PDB entry 8VVI | electron microscopy, 2.80 A resolution | chains D and B of the 7 polymer chains in the assembly

[Chain D]
Protein: MotA/TolQ/ExbB proton channel domain-containing protein
Source organism: Sulfuricurvum kujiense DSM 16994
Reference sequence: E4TXT5 (E4TXT5_SULKY); numbering as in UniProt (aligned over 1-378)
Chain sequence (378 residues; row label = number of the first residue in the row):
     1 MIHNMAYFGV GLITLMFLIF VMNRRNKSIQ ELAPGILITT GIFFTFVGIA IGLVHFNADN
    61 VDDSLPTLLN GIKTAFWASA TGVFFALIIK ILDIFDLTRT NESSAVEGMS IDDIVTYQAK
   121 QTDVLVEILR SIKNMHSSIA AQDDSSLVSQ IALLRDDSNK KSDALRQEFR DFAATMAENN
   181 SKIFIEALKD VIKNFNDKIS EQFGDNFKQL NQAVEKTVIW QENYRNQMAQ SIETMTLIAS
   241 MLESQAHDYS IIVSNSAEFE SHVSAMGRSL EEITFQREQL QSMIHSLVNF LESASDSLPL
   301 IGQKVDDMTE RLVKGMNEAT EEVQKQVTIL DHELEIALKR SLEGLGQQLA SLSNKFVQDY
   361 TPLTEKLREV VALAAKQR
Disordered / not traced: 100-378

[Chain B]
Protein: Motility protein B-like N-terminal domain-containing protein
Source organism: Sulfuricurvum kujiense DSM 16994
Reference sequence: E4TXT6 (E4TXT6_SULKY); residue numbers follow UniProt; this construct covers 1-238
Chain sequence (277 residues; row label = number of the first residue in the row):
     1 MSSLPQKKHH HKEDYWISLS DMMTSLMMLF LLISVIYMIK VQDSVKVPQI YKETTQGLNH
    61 ALKKEFDKDL MKWGAVIDKD LTVRFQQPDI LFATGSSALT PRFKEILDDF FIRYLKIMMS
   121 KPFINNIEEI RIEGHTSSMW EGESDRGKAY FKNMTLSQER TRATLEYIMT SDKINLTGEQ
   181 KEWLMRHFSA IGFSSGHPLT NKGTYLVDGE SEDSQLSQRV EFRVRTNIER KVADIVEKEN
   241 LYFQGQFGSW SHPQFEKGGG SGGGSGGGSW SHPQFEK
Disordered / not traced: 1-12, 248-277
Differences from the reference sequence: expression tag (239-277)

[Chain D / chain B interface]
Pairs across the interface (20):
  Ile38(D) with Ile17(B), hydrophobic; Asp21(B)
  Ile42(D) with Ser20(B)
  Thr45(D) with Thr24(B); Met27(B); Met28(B)
  Ile49(D) with Met27(B), hydrophobic; Leu31(B), hydrophobic
  Phe56(D) with Met38(B), hydrophobic
  Val61(D) with Gln42(B)
  Asp62(D) with Gln42(B); Lys46(B), salt bridge
  Leu65(D) with Ile39(B), hydrophobic
  Leu68(D) with Val35(B), hydrophobic
  Ile72(D) with Leu32(B), hydrophobic; Val35(B), hydrophobic
  Ala75(D) with Met28(B), hydrophobic
  Phe76(D) with Met28(B), hydrophobic; Leu32(B), hydrophobic
  Val83(D) with Asp21(B)
Interface residues without a listed pair, chain D (16 interface residues in all): Asp59, Leu69, Ser79
Interface residues without a listed pair, chain B (15 interface residues in all): Leu29, Gln49

[In short]
16 residues of chain D face 15 of chain B across their interface; the contacts include 1 salt bridge. Its one
salt-bridged contact is Asp62(D)-Lys46(B).
Here chain D is MotA/TolQ/ExbB proton channel domain-containing protein and chain B is Motility protein B-like
N-terminal domain-containing protein, both from Sulfuricurvum kujiense DSM 16994. Entry 8VVI (Cryo-EM
structure of a type II ZorAB complex from Sulfuricurvum kujiense) was determined by electron microscopy
together with 8VVN from the same study.
